4H54 - chains A and B; structure by X-ray diffraction, 3.90 A resolution.

Chain A (and B):
Molecule: Diguanylate cyclase YdeH
Organism: Escherichia coli
Notes: EC 2.7.7.65; chain B of this document is another copy of the same molecule, construct and numbering; everything in this record applies to it too
Reference sequence: P31129 (YDEH_ECOLI); numbering as in UniProt (aligned over 2-296)
Sequence (304 residues; numbered 1 to 304; the number before each row is that of its first residue):
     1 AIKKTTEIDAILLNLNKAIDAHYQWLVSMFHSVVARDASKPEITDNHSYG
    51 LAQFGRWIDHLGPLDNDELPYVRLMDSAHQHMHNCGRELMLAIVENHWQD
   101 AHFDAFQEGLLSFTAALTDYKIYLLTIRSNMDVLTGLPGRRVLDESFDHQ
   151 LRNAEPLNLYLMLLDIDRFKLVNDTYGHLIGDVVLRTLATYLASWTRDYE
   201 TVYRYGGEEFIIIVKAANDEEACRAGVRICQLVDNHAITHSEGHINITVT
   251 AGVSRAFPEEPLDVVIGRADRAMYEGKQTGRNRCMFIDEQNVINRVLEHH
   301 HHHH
Unresolved in the structure: 1-4, 36-53, 297-304 (chain B: 37-64, 298-304)
Sequence notes: expression tag (1, 297-304); engineered mutation Ala-52 (Cys in P31129)
UniProt features mapped onto this chain:
  - active site: Glu-208 (Proton acceptor)
  - binding site (Zn(2+)): His-22, His-79, His-83
  - binding site (Mg(2+)): Asp-165, Ile-166, Glu-208
  - binding site (substrate): Asn-173, His-178, Asp-182, Trp-195 to Glu-200, Lys-215, Arg-224, Arg-228
  - site: Lys-170 (Transition state stabilizer)
  - mutagenesis: His-79 (H79L: Displays constitutively high biofilm and PgaD levels; when associated with L-83), His-83 (H83L: Displays constitutively high biofilm and PgaD levels; when associated with L-79), Gly-206 to Gly-207 (Cells overexpressing this mutant are no longer swimming suppressed), Glu-208 (E208Q: Significantly decreased biofilm formation)
Metal / ion sites: Zn2+: His-22, His-79, His-83; Mg2+: Asp-165, Ile-166, Glu-208 (together with guanosine-5'-rp-alpha-thio-triphosphate)
Small-molecule neighbours:
  - c-di-GMP (C2E; 9,9'-[(2R,3R,3aS,5S,7aR,9R,10R,10aS,12S,14aR)-3,5,10,12-tetrahydroxy-5,12-dioxidooctahydro-2H,7H-difuro[3,2-d:3',2'-j][1,3,7,9,2,8]tetraoxadiphosphacyclododecine-2,9-diyl]bis(2-amino-1,9-dihydro-6H-purin-6-one)): Ser-194, Trp-195, Thr-196, Arg-197, Asp-198, Arg-228
  - guanosine-5'-rp-alpha-thio-triphosphate (GAV), molecule 1: Leu-134, Asp-165, Ile-166, Asp-167, Arg-168, Phe-169, Lys-170, Asn-173, His-178, Gly-181, Asp-182, Leu-185, Arg-204, Gly-207, Glu-208, Lys-277, Arg-281
  - guanosine-5'-rp-alpha-thio-triphosphate (GAV), molecule 2: Arg-197, Tyr-199, Glu-200, Val-214, Lys-215, Ala-216, Glu-221, Arg-224, Ala-225, Arg-228
  - guanosine-5'-rp-alpha-thio-triphosphate: Arg-140, Tyr-205, Glu-209, Asp-270

Interface between chain A and chain B:
Pairs across the interface (56):
  Asn-16(A) / Lys-121(B)
  Ile-19(A) / Ile-19(B)  hydrophobic
  Ile-19(A) / Tyr-23(B)  hydrogen bond (backbone-side chain)
  Asp-20(A) / Thr-114(B)  hydrogen bond
  His-22(A) / Tyr-23(B)
  Tyr-23(A) / Ile-19(B)  hydrogen bond (side chain-backbone)
  Tyr-23(A) / His-22(B)
  Tyr-23(A) / Tyr-23(B)  hydrophobic
  Tyr-23(A) / Leu-110(B)  hydrophobic
  Tyr-23(A) / Thr-114(B)
  Gln-24(A) / Leu-111(B)
  Leu-26(A) / Val-27(B)  hydrophobic
  Val-27(A) / Leu-26(B)  hydrophobic
  Val-27(A) / Gln-107(B)
  Met-29(A) / Phe-30(B)
  Phe-30(A) / Phe-30(B)  hydrophobic
  Phe-30(A) / Val-33(B)  hydrophobic
  Phe-30(A) / Leu-89(B)  hydrophobic
  Phe-30(A) / Ile-93(B)  hydrophobic
  Phe-30(A) / Phe-103(B)  hydrophobic
  His-31(A) / Asp-100(B)  salt bridge
  His-31(A) / Phe-103(B)
  Val-33(A) / Phe-30(B)  hydrophobic
  Val-34(A) / Trp-98(B)
  Val-34(A) / Phe-103(B)  hydrophobic
  Ile-93(A) / Phe-30(B)  hydrophobic
  Trp-98(A) / Val-34(B)
  Trp-98(A) / Ala-35(B)  hydrophobic
  Asp-100(A) / His-31(B)  salt bridge
  Phe-103(A) / Phe-30(B)  hydrophobic
  Phe-103(A) / His-31(B)
  Phe-103(A) / Val-34(B)  hydrophobic
  Gln-107(A) / Gln-24(B)
  Gln-107(A) / Val-27(B)
  Leu-110(A) / Tyr-23(B)  hydrophobic
  Leu-111(A) / Asp-20(B)
  Leu-111(A) / Gln-24(B)
  Thr-114(A) / Asp-20(B)  hydrogen bond
  Thr-114(A) / Tyr-23(B)
  Lys-121(A) / Asn-16(B)
  Lys-121(A) / Lys-121(B)
  Asn-130(A) / Val-133(B)
  Val-133(A) / Ser-129(B)
  Val-133(A) / Asn-130(B)
  Val-133(A) / Arg-141(B)
  Leu-134(A) / Arg-141(B)
  Arg-140(A) / Asp-182(B)  salt bridge
  Arg-141(A) / Val-133(B)
  Gly-177(A) / Asp-263(B)
  His-178(A) / Arg-140(B)  hydrogen bond
  His-178(A) / Tyr-205(B)  hydrogen bond
  His-178(A) / Asp-263(B)  hydrogen bond (backbone-side chain)
  Tyr-205(A) / His-178(B)
  Asp-263(A) / His-178(B)
  Asp-263(A) / Leu-179(B)  hydrogen bond (side chain-backbone)
  Ile-266(A) / His-178(B)
Also at the interface, not in a pair above, chain A (40 interface residues in all): Ala-35, Leu-89, Met-90, Phe-106, Leu-125, Gly-267, Asp-270, Tyr-274
Also at the interface, not in a pair above, chain B (43 interface residues in all): Ala-18, Met-29, Arg-36, Met-90, Asp-104, Phe-106, Leu-125, Leu-134, Lys-170, Ile-266

Overview:
40 residues of chain A face 43 of chain B across their interface; the contacts include 8 hydrogen bonds and 3
salt bridges. Among the polar pairs are His-31(A)/Asp-100(B), Arg-140(A)/Asp-182(B) and Ile-19(A)/Tyr-23(B).
Chain A binds 3 copies of guanosine-5'-rp-alpha-thio-triphosphate and c-di-GMP.
Both chains are Diguanylate cyclase YdeH (Escherichia coli). Entry 4H54 (Crystal structure of the diguanylate
cyclase DgcZ) was determined by X-ray diffraction, deposited together with 3TVK and 3T9O.
